Entry 7CTE (electron microscopy, 3.80 A resolution); this record covers chains B and C of the 4 polymer chains in the assembly.

# Chain B
Name: Origin recognition complex subunit 2
From: Homo sapiens
UniProtKB: Q13416 (ORC2_HUMAN); residue numbers follow UniProt; this construct covers 1-577
Sequence (577 residues; numbered 1 to 577; the number before each row is that of its first residue):
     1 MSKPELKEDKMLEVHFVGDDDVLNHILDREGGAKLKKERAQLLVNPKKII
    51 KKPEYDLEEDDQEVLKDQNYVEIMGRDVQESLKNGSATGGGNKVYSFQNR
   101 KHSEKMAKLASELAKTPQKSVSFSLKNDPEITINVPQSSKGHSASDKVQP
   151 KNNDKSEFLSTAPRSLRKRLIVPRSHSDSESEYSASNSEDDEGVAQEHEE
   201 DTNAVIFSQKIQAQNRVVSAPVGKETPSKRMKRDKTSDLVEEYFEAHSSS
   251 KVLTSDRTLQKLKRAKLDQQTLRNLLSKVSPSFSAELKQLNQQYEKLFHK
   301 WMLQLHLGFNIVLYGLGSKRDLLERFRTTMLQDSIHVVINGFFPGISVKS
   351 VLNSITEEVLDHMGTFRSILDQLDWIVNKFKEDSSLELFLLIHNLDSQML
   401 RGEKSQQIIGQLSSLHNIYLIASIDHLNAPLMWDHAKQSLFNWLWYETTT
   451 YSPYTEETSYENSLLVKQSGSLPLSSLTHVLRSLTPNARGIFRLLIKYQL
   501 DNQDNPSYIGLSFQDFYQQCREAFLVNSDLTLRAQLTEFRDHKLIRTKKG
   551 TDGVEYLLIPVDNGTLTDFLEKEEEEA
Disordered / not traced: 1-268, 467-470, 561, 576-577
UniProt features mapped onto this chain:
  - modified residue: T116 (Phosphothreonine), S122 (Phosphoserine), S138 (Phosphoserine), T226 (Phosphothreonine), S248 (Phosphoserine), S280 (Phosphoserine)

# Chain C
Name: Origin recognition complex subunit 3
From: Homo sapiens
UniProtKB: Q9UBD5 (ORC3_HUMAN); the author numbering skips numbers that UniProt does not, so the offset changes along the chain: 1-506 = UniProt 1-506; 508-712 = UniProt 507-711
Sequence (711 residues; each row starts with the number of its first residue; note: 1 number in that range is skipped by the numbering (no residue carries it; nothing is unmodelled there)):
     1 MATSSMSKGCFVFKPNSKKRKISLPIEDYFNKGKNEPEDSKLRFETYQLI
    51 WQQMKSENERLQEELNKNLFDNLIEFLQKSHSGFQKNSRDLGGQIKLREI
   101 PTAALVLGVNVTDHDLTFGSLTEALQNNVTPYVVSLQAKDCPDMKHFLQK
   151 LISQLMDCCVDIKSKEEESVHVTQRKTHYSMDSLSSWYMTVTQKTDPKML
   201 SKKRTTSSQWQSPPVVVILKDMESFATKVLQDFIIISSQHLHEFPLILIF
   251 GIATSPIIIHRLLPHAVSSLLCIELFQSLSCKEHLTTVLDKLLLTTQFPF
   301 KINEKVLQVLTNIFLYHDFSVQNFIKGLQLSLLEHFYSQPLSVLCCNLPE
   351 AKRRINFLSNNQCENIRRLPSFRRYVEKQASEKQVALLTNERYLKEETQL
   401 LLENLHVYHMNYFLVLRCLHKFTSSLPKYPLGRQIRELYCTCLEKNIWDS
   451 EEYASVLQLLRMLAKDELMTILEKCFKVFKSYCENHLGSTAKRIEEFLAQ
   501 FQSLDE
   508 TKEEEDASGSQPKGLQKTDLYHLQKSLLEMKELRRSKKQTKFEVLRENVV
   558 NFIDCLVREYLLPPETQPLHEVVYFSAAHALREHLNAAPRIALHTALNNP
   608 YYYLKNEALKSEEGCIPNIAPDICIAYKLHLECSRLINLVDWSEAFATVV
   658 TAAEKMDANSATSEEMNEIIHARFIRAVSELELLGFIKPTKQKTDHVARL
   708 TWGGC
Disordered / not traced: 1-8, 17-26, 32-36, 86-97, 165-192, 508-547, 616-624, 665-668, 710-712
UniProt features mapped onto this chain:
  - modified residue (Phosphoserine): S23, S517

# Chain B / chain C interface
Pairs across the interface (83):
  L272(B) - A679(C)
  L275(B) - E675(C)
  L275(B) - A679(C)  hydrophobic
  L276(B) - R683(C)
  S277(B) - R680(C)
  K278(B) - I676(C)
  K278(B) - R680(C)
  V279(B) - R680(C)  hydrogen bond (backbone-side chain)
  S282(B) - A627(C)  hydrogen bond (side chain-backbone)
  F283(B) - A627(C)  hydrophobic
  E286(B) - Y609(C)
  K300(B) - E334(C)
  L303(B) - F30(C)  hydrophobic
  L303(B) - L333(C)  hydrophobic
  L303(B) - Y337(C)  hydrophobic
  L307(B) - Y47(C)
  F309(B) - K326(C)
  Y314(B) - A594(C)
  Y314(B) - A595(C)  hydrogen bond (side chain-backbone)
  Y314(B) - P596(C)  hydrophobic
  Y314(B) - A599(C)  hydrophobic
  G315(B) - L600(C)
  L316(B) - L600(C)  hydrophobic
  L316(B) - A603(C)
  L316(B) - L604(C)  hydrophobic
  L316(B) - L691(C)  hydrophobic
  R327(B) - F11(C)
  R327(B) - F13(C)
  D333(B) - P15(C)
  I335(B) - F13(C)
  I335(B) - P15(C)
  H336(B) - F11(C)
  H336(B) - V12(C)
  H336(B) - F13(C)
  V337(B) - V12(C)  hydrophobic
  V338(B) - G9(C)
  V338(B) - C10(C)
  V338(B) - F11(C)
  I339(B) - C10(C)  hydrophobic
  N340(B) - G9(C)  hydrogen bond (side chain-backbone)
  F343(B) - G9(C)
  I346(B) - G9(C)
  I346(B) - C10(C)  hydrophobic
  S350(B) - C10(C)
  S354(B) - C10(C)  hydrogen bond (side chain-backbone)
  S354(B) - V12(C)
  E358(B) - V12(C)
  E358(B) - K14(C)
  V359(B) - V12(C)  hydrophobic
  V359(B) - K14(C)  hydrogen bond (backbone-side chain)
  D361(B) - K14(C)  salt bridge
  R367(B) - K145(C)
  L370(B) - D140(C)
  Q407(B) - K139(C)
  Q411(B) - K139(C)
  D425(B) - L691(C)
  H426(B) - L690(C)
  L427(B) - R597(C)
  L427(B) - L691(C)
  L427(B) - F693(C)  hydrophobic
  L427(B) - T708(C)
  N428(B) - R597(C)
  H435(B) - D318(C)  salt bridge
  A436(B) - V111(C)  hydrophobic
  S439(B) - T112(C)
  W443(B) - K326(C)  hydrogen bond (backbone-side chain)
  L444(B) - L330(C)  hydrophobic
  L444(B) - H591(C)
  W445(B) - E590(C)
  W445(B) - H591(C)  hydrogen bond (backbone-backbone)
  W445(B) - A594(C)  hydrophobic
  Y446(B) - H591(C)  hydrogen bond
  Y451(B) - A603(C)  hydrogen bond (side chain-backbone)
  Y451(B) - P607(C)
  Y451(B) - C631(C)  hydrophobic
  P453(B) - R683(C)
  P453(B) - E687(C)
  Y454(B) - E687(C)  hydrogen bond (backbone-side chain)
  E457(B) - L690(C)
  T458(B) - S686(C)
  T458(B) - E687(C)
  L465(B) - H678(C)
  L530(B) - D143(C)
Other interface residues (no listed pair), chain B (63 interface residues in all): S280, M302, Q304, S334, P430, N442, E447, T449, S463, L464
Other interface residues (no listed pair), chain C (58 interface residues in all): Y29, H317, Q329, L592, L611, I626, P628, I682, G692, K695, D702

# In short
63 residues of chain B face 58 of chain C across their interface; the contacts include 11 hydrogen bonds and 2
salt bridges. Polar pairs include D361(B)-K14(C), H435(B)-D318(C) and V279(B)-R680(C).
Here chain B is Origin recognition complex subunit 2 and chain C is Origin recognition complex subunit 3, both
from Homo sapiens. Entry 7CTE (Human Origin Recognition Complex, ORC2-5) was determined by electron microscopy
together with 7CTF and 7CTG from the same study.
